Entry 1UD6 (X-ray diffraction, 2.50 A resolution); this record covers chain A.

# Chain A
Molecule: amylase
Source organism: Bacillus sp. KSM-K38
Notes: EC 3.2.1.1
Reference sequence: Q93I48 (Q93I48_9BACI); residues 1-480 here correspond to UniProt positions 22-501 (UniProt number = residue number + 21)
Chain sequence (480 residues; row label = number of the first residue in the row):
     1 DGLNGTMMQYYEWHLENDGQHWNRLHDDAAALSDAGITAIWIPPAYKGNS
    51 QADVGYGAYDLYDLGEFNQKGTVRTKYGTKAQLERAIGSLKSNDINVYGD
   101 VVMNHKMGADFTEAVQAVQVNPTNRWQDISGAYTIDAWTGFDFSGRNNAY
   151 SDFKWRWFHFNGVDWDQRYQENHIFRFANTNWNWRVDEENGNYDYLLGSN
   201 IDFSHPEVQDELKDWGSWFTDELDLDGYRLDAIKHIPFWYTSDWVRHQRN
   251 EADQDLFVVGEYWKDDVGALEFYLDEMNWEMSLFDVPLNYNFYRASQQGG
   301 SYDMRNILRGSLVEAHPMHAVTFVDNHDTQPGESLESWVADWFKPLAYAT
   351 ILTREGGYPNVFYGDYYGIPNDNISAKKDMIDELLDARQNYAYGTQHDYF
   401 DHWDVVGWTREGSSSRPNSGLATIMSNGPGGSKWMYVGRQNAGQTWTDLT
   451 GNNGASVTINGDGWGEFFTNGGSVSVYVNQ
Bound ions: K+ site 1: Asn68, Ser144, Asn452; K+ site 2: Asn104, Asp194, Asn200, His235; K+ site 3: Asn289, Val324, Asp325, Ser337; K+ site 4: Gly300, Tyr302, Trp403, Asp404, Asn427

# In short
Asn68, Ser144 and Asn452 coordinate K+ site 1. The K+ site 2 is built by Asn104, Asp194, Asn200 and His235.
Chain A is amylase (Bacillus sp. KSM-K38); the structure, Crystal structure of AmyK38 with potassium ion, was
determined by X-ray diffraction (same publication as 1UD2, 1UD3, 1UD4, 1UD5 and 1UD8).
